PDB entry 3JAE | electron microscopy, 3.90 A resolution | chains A and B of the 5 polymer chains in the assembly

Chain A (and B):
Name: Glycine receptor subunit alphaZ1
Source organism: Danio rerio
Notes: chain B of this document is another copy of the same molecule, construct and numbering; everything in this record applies to it too
Chain sequence (342 residues; row label = number of the first residue in the row):
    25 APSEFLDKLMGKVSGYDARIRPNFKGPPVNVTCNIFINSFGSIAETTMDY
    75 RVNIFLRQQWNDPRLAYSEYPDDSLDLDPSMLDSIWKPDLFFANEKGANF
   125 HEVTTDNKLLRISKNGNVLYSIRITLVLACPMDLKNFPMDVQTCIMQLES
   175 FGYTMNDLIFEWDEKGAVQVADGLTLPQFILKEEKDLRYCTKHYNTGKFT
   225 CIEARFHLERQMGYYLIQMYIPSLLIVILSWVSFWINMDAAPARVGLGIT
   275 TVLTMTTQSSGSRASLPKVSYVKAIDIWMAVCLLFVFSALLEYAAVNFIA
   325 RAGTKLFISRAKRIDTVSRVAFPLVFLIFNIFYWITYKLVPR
Not modelled in the structure: 327-328, 365-366
Cystine bridges: Cys214-Cys225
What the authors report for this chain:
  - contacts within the chain: Thr70-Pro291
  - post-translational modification sites: Asn54
  - disease-associated variants - R234Q: decreased signaling in response to glycine (citing earlier work)
  - disease-associated variants - K292E, Y295C, Y295S: decreased signaling (citing earlier work)
  - disease-associated variants - V296M: increased signaling (citing earlier work)

Chain A / chain B interface:
Contacting residue pairs (49):
  Asp41(A) - Ser27(B)
  Arg43(A) - Leu30(B)
  Arg43(A) - Asp102(B)
  Arg43(A) - Ser104(B)
  Arg43(A) - Met105(B)
  Ile44(A) - Pro26(B)  hydrophobic
  Ile44(A) - Ser27(B)
  Asp113(A) - Thr129(B)
  Leu114(A) - Thr128(B)  hydrogen bond (backbone-side chain)
  Phe115(A) - Phe79(B)  hydrophobic
  Phe115(A) - Asn131(B)
  Phe115(A) - Arg147(B)
  Phe116(A) - Arg147(B)
  Ala117(A) - Asn62(B)
  Ala117(A) - Arg147(B)  hydrogen bond (backbone-side chain)
  Glu119(A) - Arg147(B)
  Gly121(A) - His125(B)
  Ala122(A) - Val127(B)  hydrophobic
  Phe124(A) - Thr128(B)
  Ile146(A) - Thr128(B)
  Ile148(A) - Val127(B)  hydrophobic
  Ile148(A) - Thr128(B)
  Phe175(A) - Phe79(B)  hydrophobic
  Phe175(A) - Asn131(B)
  Phe175(A) - Lys132(B)
  Phe175(A) - Leu133(B)
  Phe175(A) - Ser145(B)
  Gly176(A) - Asp100(B)
  Gly176(A) - Leu133(B)
  Tyr177(A) - Asp100(B)
  Thr178(A) - Arg135(B)
  Tyr218(A) - Phe60(B)  hydrophobic
  Tyr218(A) - Arg81(B)
  Asn219(A) - Asn58(B)
  Thr220(A) - Arg81(B)  hydrogen bond
  Thr220(A) - Arg135(B)
  Thr220(A) - Leu143(B)
  Leu277(A) - Thr274(B)
  Leu277(A) - Thr278(B)
  Lys292(A) - Gln202(B)
  Lys292(A) - Tyr238(B)
  Lys292(A) - Ser289(B)  hydrogen bond
  Val293(A) - Tyr238(B)
  Ser294(A) - Gln235(B)
  Ser294(A) - Gly237(B)
  Ser294(A) - Tyr238(B)
  Ser294(A) - Ile241(B)
  Phe322(A) - Trp259(B)
  Arg325(A) - Asn261(B)
Other interface residues (no listed pair), chain A (34 interface residues in all): Phe48, Met72, Asn118, Lys120, Phe223, Thr280, Val296
Other interface residues (no listed pair), chain B (41 interface residues in all): Arg75, Tyr94, Pro103, Ile146, Gln193, Pro201, Tyr239, Gln282

In short:
34 residues of chain A and 41 residues of chain B are in contact; the contacts include 4 hydrogen bonds. Among
the polar pairs are Leu114(A)-Thr128(B), Ala117(A)-Arg147(B) and Thr220(A)-Arg81(B). The paper reports that
K292E, Y295C and Y295S of chain A reduce signaling; a modification site at Asn54(A); 5 substitutions were
tested in all.
Chain A and chain B are both Glycine receptor subunit alphaZ1 (Danio rerio); the structure, Structure of
alpha-1 glycine receptor by single particle electron cryo-microscopy, glycine-bound state, was determined by
electron microscopy together with 3JAD and 3JAF from the same study.
